2YND - chain A; structure by X-ray diffraction, 1.89 A resolution.

== Chain A ==
Protein: Glycylpeptide N-tetradecanoyltransferase
From: Plasmodium vivax
Notes: EC 2.3.1.97
Reference sequence: A5K1A2 (A5K1A2_PLAVS); numbering as in UniProt (aligned over 26-410)
Amino-acid sequence (385 residues; row label = number of the first residue in the row):
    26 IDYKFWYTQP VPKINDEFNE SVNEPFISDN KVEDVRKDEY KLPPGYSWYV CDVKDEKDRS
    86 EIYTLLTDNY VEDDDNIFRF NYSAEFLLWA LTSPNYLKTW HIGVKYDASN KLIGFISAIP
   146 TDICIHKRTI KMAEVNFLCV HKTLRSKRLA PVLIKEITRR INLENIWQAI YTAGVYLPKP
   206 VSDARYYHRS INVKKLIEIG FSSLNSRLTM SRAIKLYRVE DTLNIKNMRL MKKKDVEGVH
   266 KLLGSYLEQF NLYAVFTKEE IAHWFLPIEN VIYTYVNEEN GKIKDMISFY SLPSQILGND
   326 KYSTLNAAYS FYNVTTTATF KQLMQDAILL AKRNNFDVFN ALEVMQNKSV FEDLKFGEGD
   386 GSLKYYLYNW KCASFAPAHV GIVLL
Ion coordination: Mg2+: Leu169 (together with 2-oxopentadecyl-CoA)
Small-molecule neighbours:
  - 646 (2,6-dichloro-4-(2-piperazin-1-ylpyridin-4-yl)-N-(1,3,5-trimethyl-1H-pyrazol-4-yl)benzenesulfonamide): Tyr95, Val96, Glu97, Asp98, Phe103, Arg104, Phe105, Tyr107, Asn161, Thr197, Ala198, Gly199, Tyr211, His213, Phe226, Ser319, Leu330, Tyr334, Asn365, Asp385, Leu388, Leu410
  - 2-oxopentadecyl-CoA (NHW): Tyr28, Lys29, Phe30, Trp31, Asn94, Tyr95, Val96, Val160, Asn161, Phe162, Leu163, Cys164, Val165, Leu169, Arg170, Ser171, Lys172, Arg173, Leu174, Ala175, Pro176, Ile179, Ile182, Thr183, Ile186, Asn187, Ile191, Trp192, Gln193, Ala194, Tyr196, Thr197, Ala198, Val200, Leu202, Tyr393
Reported in the primary citation:
  - binding site for 646: Leu410

== In short ==
Ligands of chain A: 2-oxopentadecyl-CoA and compound 646. The paper reports a binding site for 646 at Leu410.
Chain A is Glycylpeptide N-tetradecanoyltransferase (Plasmodium vivax); the structure, Plasmodium vivax
N-myristoyltransferase in complex with a pyrazole sulphonamide inhibitor, was determined by X-ray diffraction
(same publication as 2YNC and 2YNE).
